PDB entry 5S5X | X-ray diffraction, 2.32 A resolution | chains A and F of the 6 polymer chains in the assembly

== Chain A ==
Protein: Tubulin alpha-1B chain
Organism: Bos taurus
UniProt: P81947 (TBA1B_BOVIN); residues 1-451 here = UniProt positions 1-451
Amino-acid sequence (451 residues; each row starts with the number of its first residue):
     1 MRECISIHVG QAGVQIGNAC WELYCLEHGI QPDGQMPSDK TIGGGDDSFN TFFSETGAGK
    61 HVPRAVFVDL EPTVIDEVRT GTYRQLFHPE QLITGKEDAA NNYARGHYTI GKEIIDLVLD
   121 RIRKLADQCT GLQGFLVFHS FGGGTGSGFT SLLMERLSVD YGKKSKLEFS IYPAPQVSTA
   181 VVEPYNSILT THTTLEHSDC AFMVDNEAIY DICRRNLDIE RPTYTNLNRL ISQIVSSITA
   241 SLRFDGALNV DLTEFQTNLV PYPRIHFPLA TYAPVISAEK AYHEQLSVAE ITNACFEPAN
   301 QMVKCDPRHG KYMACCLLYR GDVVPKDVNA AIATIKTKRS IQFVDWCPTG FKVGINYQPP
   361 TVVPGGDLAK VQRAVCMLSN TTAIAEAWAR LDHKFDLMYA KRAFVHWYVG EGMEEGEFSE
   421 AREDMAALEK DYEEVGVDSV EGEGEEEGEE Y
Disordered / not traced: 439-451
Ion coordination: Ca2+: Asp39, Thr41, Gly44, Glu55
Small-molecule neighbours: GTP (guanosine-5'-triphosphate): Gly10, Gln11, Ala12, Gln15, Ile16, Asp69, Asp98, Ala99, Ala100, Asn101, Ser140, Gly142, Gly143, Gly144, Thr145, Gly146, Ile171, Pro173, Val177, Ser178, Glu183, Asn206, Tyr224, Leu227, Asn228, Ile231

== Chain F ==
Protein: Tubulin-Tyrosine Ligase
Organism: Gallus gallus
UniProt: E1BQ43 (E1BQ43_CHICK); residues 1-378 here = UniProt positions 1-378
Amino-acid sequence (384 residues; each row starts with the number of its first residue):
     1 MYTFVVRDEN SSVYAEVSRL LLATGQWKRL RKDNPRFNLM LGERNRLPFG RLGHEPGLVQ
    61 LVNYYRGADK LCRKASLVKL IKTSPELSES CTWFPESYVI YPTNLKTPVA PAQNGIRHLI
   121 NNTRTDEREV FLAAYNRRRE GREGNVWIAK SSAGAKGEGI LISSEASELL DFIDEQGQVH
   181 VIQKYLEKPL LLEPGHRKFD IRSWVLVDHL YNIYLYREGV LRTSSEPYNS ANFQDKTCHL
   241 TNHCIQKEYS KNYGRYEEGN EMFFEEFNQY LMDALNTTLE NSILLQIKHI IRSCLMCIEP
   301 AISTKHLHYQ SFQLFGFDFM VDEELKVWLI EVNGAPACAQ KLYAELCQGI VDVAISSVFP
   361 LADTGQKTSQ PTSIFIKLHH HHHH
Disordered / not traced: 106-124, 156-158, 363-370, 383-384
Differences from the reference sequence: expression tag (379-384)
Ion coordination: Mg2+: Glu331, Asn333 (together with AMP-PCP)
Small-molecule neighbours: AMP-PCP (ACP; phosphomethylphosphonic acid adenylate ester): Lys74, Pro95, Ile148, Lys150, Ala155, Gln183, Lys184, Tyr185, Leu186, Lys198, Asp200, Arg202, Arg222, His239, Leu240, Thr241, Asn242, Asp318, Met320, Ile330, Glu331, Asn333

== How chain A and chain F interact ==
Contacting residue pairs - 20 pairs, chain A then chain F:
  Gln176(A) - Pro56(F)
  Glu207(A) - His54(F)  salt bridge
  Glu297(A) - His306(F)
  Pro298(A) - Leu307(F)  hydrophobic
  Lys304(A) - His54(F)
  Asp306(A) - Arg66(F)
  Arg308(A) - Pro300(F)  hydrogen bond (side chain-backbone)
  Arg308(A) - Ala301(F)  hydrogen bond (side chain-backbone)
  Arg308(A) - Ile302(F)
  Arg308(A) - Ser303(F)  hydrogen bond (side chain-backbone)
  His309(A) - Arg66(F)  hydrogen bond (side chain-backbone)
  His309(A) - Gly67(F)
  His309(A) - Ala301(F)
  Ser340(A) - Ala301(F)
  Glu386(A) - Gly50(F)
  Glu386(A) - Arg66(F)  salt bridge
  Arg390(A) - Gly50(F)
  Arg390(A) - His54(F)  hydrogen bond
  His393(A) - Arg51(F)
  Glu433(A) - Arg46(F)  salt bridge
Interface residues without a listed pair, chain A (16 interface residues in all): Pro175, Cys305, Lys338
Interface residues without a listed pair, chain F (15 interface residues in all): Gly53, His308

== Summary ==
The interface between chain A and chain F involves 16 residues on one side and 15 on the other; the contacts
include 5 hydrogen bonds and 3 salt bridges. Among the polar pairs are Glu207(A)-His54(F), Glu386(A)-Arg66(F)
and Glu433(A)-Arg46(F). Ligands of chain A: GTP.
Chain A is Tubulin alpha-1B chain (Bos taurus) and chain F is Tubulin-Tyrosine Ligase (Gallus gallus); the
structure, Tubulin-Z45705015-complex, was determined by X-ray diffraction together with 5S4L, 5S4M, 5S4N,
5S4O, 5S4P, 5S4Q and 52 further entries from the same study.
